Entry 6JVZ (X-ray diffraction, 2.48 A resolution); this record covers chains A and I of the 3 polymer chains in the assembly.

# Chain A
Protein: TAL effector
Source organism: Xanthomonas campestris pv. armoraciae
Sequence (499 residues; each row starts with the number of its first residue):
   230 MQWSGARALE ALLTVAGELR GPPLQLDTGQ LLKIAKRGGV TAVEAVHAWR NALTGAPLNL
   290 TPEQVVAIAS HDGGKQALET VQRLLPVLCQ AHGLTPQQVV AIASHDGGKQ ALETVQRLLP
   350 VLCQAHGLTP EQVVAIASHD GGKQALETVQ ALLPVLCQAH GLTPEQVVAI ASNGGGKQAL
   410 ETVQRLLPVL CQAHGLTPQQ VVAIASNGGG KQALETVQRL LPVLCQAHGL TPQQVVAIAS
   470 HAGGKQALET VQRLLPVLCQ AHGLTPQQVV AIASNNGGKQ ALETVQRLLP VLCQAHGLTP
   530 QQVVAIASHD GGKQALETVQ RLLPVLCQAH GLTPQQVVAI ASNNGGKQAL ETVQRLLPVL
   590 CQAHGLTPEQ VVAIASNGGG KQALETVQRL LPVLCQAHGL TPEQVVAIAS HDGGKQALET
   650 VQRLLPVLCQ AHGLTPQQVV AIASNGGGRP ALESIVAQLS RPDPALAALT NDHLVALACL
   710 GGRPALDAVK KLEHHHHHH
Disordered / not traced: 727-728

# Chain I
Molecule: 17-nt DNA strand
Sequence (17 nucleotides; numbered -2 to 14; the number before each row is that of its first residue; numbers below 1 keep their minus sign (DT-2 is residue -2)):
    -2 TGTCCCTTCG CGTCTCT
Modified residues: 5CM (5-methyl-2'-deoxy-cytidine-5'-monophosphate) at position 6

# Chain A / chain I interface
Residue-residue contacts (78):
  Arg266(A) - DC2(I)  base contact
  Val269(A) - DG-1(I)  phosphate contact
  Thr270(A) - DG-1(I)  phosphate contact
  Thr270(A) - DT0(I)  hydrogen bond to the phosphate
  Asp301(A) - DT0(I)  base contact
  Asp301(A) - DC1(I)  hydrogen bond to the base
  Asp301(A) - DC2(I)  base contact
  Gly302(A) - DT0(I)  phosphate contact
  Gly302(A) - DC1(I)  phosphate contact
  Gln305(A) - DT0(I)  hydrogen bond to the phosphate
  Gln305(A) - DC1(I)  phosphate contact
  Asp335(A) - DC2(I)  hydrogen bond to the base
  Gly336(A) - DC1(I)  phosphate contact
  Lys338(A) - DC1(I)  phosphate contact
  Gln339(A) - DC1(I)  hydrogen bond to the phosphate
  Gln339(A) - DC2(I)  phosphate contact
  Asp369(A) - DC3(I)  hydrogen bond to the base
  Gly370(A) - DC2(I)  phosphate contact
  Gly370(A) - DC3(I)  phosphate contact
  Lys372(A) - DC2(I)  phosphate contact
  Gln373(A) - DC2(I)  hydrogen bond to the phosphate
  Gly403(A) - DT4(I)  base contact
  Gly404(A) - DC3(I)  phosphate contact
  Gly404(A) - DT4(I)  phosphate contact
  Lys406(A) - DC3(I)  phosphate contact
  Gln407(A) - DC3(I)  hydrogen bond to the phosphate
  Gln407(A) - DT4(I)  phosphate contact
  Gly437(A) - DT5(I)  base contact
  Gly438(A) - DT4(I)  sugar contact
  Gly438(A) - DT5(I)  phosphate contact
  Lys440(A) - DT4(I)  phosphate contact
  Gln441(A) - DT4(I)  hydrogen bond to the phosphate
  Gln441(A) - DT5(I)  phosphate contact
  Ala471(A) - 5CM_6(I)  base contact
  Gly472(A) - 5CM_6(I)  phosphate contact
  Lys474(A) - DT5(I)  phosphate contact
  Gln475(A) - DT5(I)  hydrogen bond to the phosphate
  Gln475(A) - 5CM_6(I)  phosphate contact
  Asn505(A) - 5CM_6(I)  base contact
  Asn505(A) - DG7(I)  hydrogen bond to the base
  Gly506(A) - 5CM_6(I)  phosphate contact
  Gly506(A) - DG7(I)  phosphate contact
  Lys508(A) - 5CM_6(I)  phosphate contact
  Gln509(A) - 5CM_6(I)  hydrogen bond to the phosphate
  Gln509(A) - DG7(I)  phosphate contact
  Asp539(A) - DC8(I)  hydrogen bond to the base
  Gly540(A) - DG7(I)  phosphate contact
  Gly540(A) - DC8(I)  phosphate contact
  Lys542(A) - DG7(I)  phosphate contact
  Gln543(A) - DG7(I)  hydrogen bond to the phosphate
  Gln543(A) - DC8(I)  phosphate contact
  Asn573(A) - DG9(I)  hydrogen bond to the base
  Asn573(A) - DT10(I)  base contact
  Gly574(A) - DC8(I)  phosphate contact
  Gly574(A) - DG9(I)  phosphate contact
  Lys576(A) - DC8(I)  phosphate contact
  Gln577(A) - DC8(I)  hydrogen bond to the phosphate
  Gln577(A) - DG9(I)  phosphate contact
  Gly607(A) - DT10(I)  base contact
  Gly608(A) - DT10(I)  phosphate contact
  Lys610(A) - DG9(I)  phosphate contact
  Gln611(A) - DG9(I)  hydrogen bond to the phosphate
  Gln611(A) - DT10(I)  phosphate contact
  Asp641(A) - DC11(I)  hydrogen bond to the base
  Gly642(A) - DT10(I)  sugar contact
  Gly642(A) - DC11(I)  phosphate contact
  Lys644(A) - DT10(I)  phosphate contact
  Gln645(A) - DT10(I)  hydrogen bond to the phosphate
  Gln645(A) - DC11(I)  phosphate contact
  Gly675(A) - DT12(I)  base contact
  Gly676(A) - DT12(I)  phosphate contact
  Arg678(A) - DC11(I)  salt bridge to the phosphate
  Pro679(A) - DC11(I)  phosphate contact
  Leu709(A) - DT14(I)  base contact
  Arg712(A) - DC11(I)  hydrogen bond to the phosphate
  Arg712(A) - DT12(I)  salt bridge to the phosphate
  Pro713(A) - DT12(I)  phosphate contact
  Pro713(A) - DC13(I)  phosphate contact
Also at the interface, not in a pair above, chain A (57 interface residues in all): Gln231, Gly268, Gly303, Lys304
Also at the interface, not in a pair above, chain I (17 interface residues in all): DT-2

# Overview
Chain A and chain I form an interface of 57 and 17 residues respectively; the contacts include 20 hydrogen
bonds and 2 salt bridges. Polar contacts include Asp301(A)-DC1(I), Asp335(A)-DC2(I) and Asp369(A)-DC3(I).
Here chain A is TAL effector (Xanthomonas campestris pv. armoraciae) and chain I is a 17-nt DNA strand. Entry
6JVZ (RVD HA specifically contacts 5mC through van der Waals interactions) was determined by X-ray diffraction
together with 6JW0, 6JW1, 6JW2, 6JW3, 6JW4 and 6JW5 from the same study.
